Entry 8D5J (X-ray diffraction, 1.95 A resolution); this record covers chains A and C of the 3 polymer chains in the assembly.

== Chain A ==
Name: MHC class I heavy chain maturation peptide H-2K(D)
Source organism: Mus musculus
UniProt: Q6RJ37 (Q6RJ37_MOUSE); residues 0-274 here correspond to UniProt positions 1-275 (UniProt number = residue number + 1)
Sequence (276 residues; row label = number of the first residue in the row; note: 1 number in that range is skipped by the numbering (no residue carries it; nothing is unmodelled there); numbering starts at 0):
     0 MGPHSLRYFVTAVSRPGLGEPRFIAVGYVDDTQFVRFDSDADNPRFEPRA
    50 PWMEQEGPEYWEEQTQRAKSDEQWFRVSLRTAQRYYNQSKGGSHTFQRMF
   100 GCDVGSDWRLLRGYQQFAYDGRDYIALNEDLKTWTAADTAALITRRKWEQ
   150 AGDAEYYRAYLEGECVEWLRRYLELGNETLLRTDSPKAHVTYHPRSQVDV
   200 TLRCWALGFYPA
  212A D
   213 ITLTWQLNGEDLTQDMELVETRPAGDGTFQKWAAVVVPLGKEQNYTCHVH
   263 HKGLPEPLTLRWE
Not modelled in the structure: 275
Disulfide bonds: Cys-101/Cys-164, Cys-203/Cys-259
Construct notes: expression tag (275)

== Chain C ==
Name: Pre-mRNA-processing factor 19
Notes: EC 2.3.2.27
UniProt: Q99KP6 (PRP19_MOUSE); residues 1-9 here correspond to UniProt positions 206-214 (UniProt number = residue number + 205)
Sequence (9 residues; numbered 1 to 9; the number before each row is that of its first residue):
     1 KYLQVASHV
Construct notes: conflict Leu-3 (Arg208 in Q99KP6)

== Chain A / chain C interface ==
Residue-residue contacts - 50 pairs, chain A then chain C:
  Leu-5(A) / Lys-1(C)
  Tyr-7(A) / Lys-1(C)  hydrogen bond (side chain-backbone)
  Tyr-7(A) / Tyr-2(C)  hydrogen bond (side chain-backbone)
  Val-9(A) / Tyr-2(C)
  Phe-22(A) / Tyr-2(C)
  Ala-24(A) / Tyr-2(C)  hydrophobic
  Tyr-59(A) / Lys-1(C)
  Glu-62(A) / Lys-1(C)  salt bridge
  Gln-63(A) / Lys-1(C)
  Gln-63(A) / Tyr-2(C)  hydrogen bond (side chain-backbone)
  Arg-66(A) / Tyr-2(C)  hydrogen bond (side chain-backbone)
  Arg-66(A) / Gln-4(C)
  Ser-69(A) / Gln-4(C)
  Asp-70(A) / Tyr-2(C)  hydrogen bond
  Asp-70(A) / Gln-4(C)
  Asp-70(A) / Val-5(C)  hydrogen bond (side chain-backbone)
  Trp-73(A) / Val-5(C)
  Trp-73(A) / Ser-7(C)  hydrogen bond (side chain-backbone)
  Trp-73(A) / His-8(C)
  Trp-73(A) / Val-9(C)  hydrophobic
  Val-76(A) / His-8(C)
  Ser-77(A) / Val-9(C)
  Thr-80(A) / Val-9(C)
  Tyr-84(A) / Val-9(C)  hydrogen bond (side chain-backbone)
  Arg-97(A) / Tyr-2(C)
  Arg-97(A) / Leu-3(C)  hydrogen bond (side chain-backbone)
  Arg-97(A) / Gln-4(C)
  Arg-97(A) / Val-5(C)
  Phe-99(A) / Tyr-2(C)  hydrophobic
  Phe-99(A) / Leu-3(C)
  Phe-116(A) / Val-5(C)  hydrophobic
  Thr-143(A) / Val-9(C)  hydrogen bond (side chain-backbone)
  Lys-146(A) / His-8(C)
  Lys-146(A) / Val-9(C)  hydrogen bond (side chain-backbone)
  Trp-147(A) / Ser-7(C)
  Trp-147(A) / His-8(C)  hydrogen bond (side chain-backbone)
  Ala-150(A) / Ser-7(C)
  Asp-152(A) / Ala-6(C)
  Asp-152(A) / Ser-7(C)  hydrogen bond
  Tyr-155(A) / Leu-3(C)
  Tyr-155(A) / Gln-4(C)  hydrogen bond (side chain-backbone)
  Tyr-155(A) / Ala-6(C)  hydrophobic
  Tyr-156(A) / Leu-3(C)  hydrophobic
  Tyr-156(A) / Val-5(C)
  Tyr-156(A) / Ala-6(C)  hydrogen bond (side chain-backbone)
  Tyr-159(A) / Lys-1(C)  hydrogen bond (side chain-backbone)
  Tyr-159(A) / Leu-3(C)  hydrophobic
  Glu-163(A) / Lys-1(C)
  Trp-167(A) / Lys-1(C)
  Tyr-171(A) / Lys-1(C)  hydrogen bond (side chain-backbone)
Interface residues without a listed pair, chain A (34 interface residues in all): Phe-45, Ala-67, Phe-95, Tyr-123

== In short ==
The interface between chain A and chain C involves 34 residues on one side and 9 on the other; the contacts
include 17 hydrogen bonds and 1 salt bridge. Among the polar pairs are Glu-62(A)/Lys-1(C), Tyr-7(A)/Lys-1(C)
and Tyr-7(A)/Tyr-2(C).
Here chain A is MHC class I heavy chain maturation peptide H-2K(D) (Mus musculus) and chain C is
Pre-mRNA-processing factor 19. Entry 8D5J (The complex of Pre-mRNA-Processing Factor 19 (Prpf19) neoantigen
KYLQVASHV Presented by H2-Kd) was determined by X-ray diffraction.
